PDB entry 7MYB | X-ray diffraction, 1.52 A resolution | chain A

== Chain A ==
Protein: Bifunctional protein PutA
Source organism: Sinorhizobium meliloti (strain SM11)
Notes: EC 1.5.5.2, 1.2.1.88
Reference sequence: F7X6I3 (F7X6I3_SINMM); residue numbers follow UniProt; this construct covers 1-1233
Chain sequence (1235 residues; row label = number of the first residue in the row; numbers below 1 keep their minus sign (Ser-1 is residue -1)):
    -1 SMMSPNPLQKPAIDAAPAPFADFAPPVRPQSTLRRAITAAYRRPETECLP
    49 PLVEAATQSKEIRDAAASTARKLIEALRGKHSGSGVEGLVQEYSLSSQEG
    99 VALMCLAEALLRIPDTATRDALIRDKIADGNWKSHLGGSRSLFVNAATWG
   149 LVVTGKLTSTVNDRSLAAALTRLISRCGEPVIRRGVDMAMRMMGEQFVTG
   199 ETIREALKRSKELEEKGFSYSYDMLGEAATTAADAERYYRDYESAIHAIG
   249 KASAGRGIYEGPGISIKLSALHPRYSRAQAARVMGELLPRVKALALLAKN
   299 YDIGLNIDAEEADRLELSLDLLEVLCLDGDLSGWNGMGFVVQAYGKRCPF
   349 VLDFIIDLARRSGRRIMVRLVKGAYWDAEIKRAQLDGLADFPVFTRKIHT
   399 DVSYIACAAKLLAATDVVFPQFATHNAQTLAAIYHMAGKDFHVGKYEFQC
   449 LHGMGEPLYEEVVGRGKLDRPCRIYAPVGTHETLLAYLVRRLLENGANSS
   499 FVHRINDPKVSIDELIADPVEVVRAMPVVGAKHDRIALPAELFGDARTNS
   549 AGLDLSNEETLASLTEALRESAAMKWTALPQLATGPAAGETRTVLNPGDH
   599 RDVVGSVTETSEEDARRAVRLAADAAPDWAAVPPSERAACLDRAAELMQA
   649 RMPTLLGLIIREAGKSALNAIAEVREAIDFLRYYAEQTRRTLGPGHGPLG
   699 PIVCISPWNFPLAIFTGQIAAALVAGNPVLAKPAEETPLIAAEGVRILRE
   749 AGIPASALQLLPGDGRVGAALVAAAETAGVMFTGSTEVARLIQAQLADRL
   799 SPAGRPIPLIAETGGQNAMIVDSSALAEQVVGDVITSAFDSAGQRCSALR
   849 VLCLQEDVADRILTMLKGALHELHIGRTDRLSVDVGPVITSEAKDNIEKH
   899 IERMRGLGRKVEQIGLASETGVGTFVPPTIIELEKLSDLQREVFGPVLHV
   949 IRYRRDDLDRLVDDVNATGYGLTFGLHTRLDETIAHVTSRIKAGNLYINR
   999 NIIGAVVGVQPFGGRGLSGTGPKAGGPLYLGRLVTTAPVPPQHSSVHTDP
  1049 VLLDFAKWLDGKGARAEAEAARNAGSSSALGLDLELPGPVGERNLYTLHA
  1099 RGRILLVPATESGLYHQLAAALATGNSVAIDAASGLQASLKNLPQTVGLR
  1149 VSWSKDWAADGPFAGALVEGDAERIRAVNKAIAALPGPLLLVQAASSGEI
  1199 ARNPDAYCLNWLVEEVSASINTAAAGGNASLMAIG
Not modelled in the structure: -1 to 13, 135-137
Sequence notes: expression tag (-1 to 0)
Small-molecule neighbours:
  - FAD (flavin-adenine dinucleotide): Asp306, Ala307, Val338, Gln340, Tyr342, Arg367, Val369, Lys370, Gly371, Ala372, Tyr373, Trp374, Phe392, Thr393, Arg394, Lys395, Thr398, Asp399, Ala421, Thr422, His423, Asn424, Gln447, Cys448, Leu449, Tyr473, Arg489, Glu492, Ser497, Ser498, Phe499, Ile1232, Gly1233
  - NAD (nicotinamide-adenine-dinucleotide): Ile703, Ser704, Pro705, Trp706, Asn707, Phe708, Ile712, Lys730, Pro731, Ala732, Glu733, Asp762, Gly763, Gly766, Ala767, Phe780, Thr781, Gly782, Ser783, Val786, Leu789, Ile790, Gln793, Glu810, Thr811, Gly812, Gly813, Cys844, Glu940, Phe942, Leu970, Phe1010, Ser1016
  - (2S)-thiolane-2-carboxylic acid / (2R)-thiolane-2-carboxylic acid: Lys265, Asp306, Arg367, Ala372, Leu449, Tyr473, Tyr485, Arg488, Arg489
From the paper describing this entry:
  - binding site for (2S)-thiolane-2-carboxylic acid: Arg488, Arg489
  - contacts within the chain: Glu225-Arg488 (salt bridge)

== Overview ==
Ligands of chain A: (2S)-thiolane-2-carboxylic acid / (2R)-thiolane-2-carboxylic acid, flavin-adenine
dinucleotide and NAD. The paper reports a binding site for (2S)-thiolane-2-carboxylic acid at Arg488 and
Arg489; contacts within the chain involving Arg488 and Glu225.
Chain A is Bifunctional protein PutA (Sinorhizobium meliloti (strain SM11)); the structure, Structure of
proline utilization A with tetrahydrothiophene-2-carboxylate bound in the proline dehydrogenase active site,
was determined by X-ray diffraction together with 7MY9, 7MYA and 7MYC from the same study.
